PDB entry 4GAM | X-ray diffraction, 2.90 A resolution | chains A and G of the 8 polymer chains in the assembly

Chain A:
Molecule: Methane monooxygenase component A alpha chain
Organism: Methylococcus capsulatus
Notes: EC 1.14.13.25
UniProt: P22869 (MEMA_METCA); residues 1-527 here = UniProt positions 1-527
Sequence (527 residues; each row starts with the number of its first residue):
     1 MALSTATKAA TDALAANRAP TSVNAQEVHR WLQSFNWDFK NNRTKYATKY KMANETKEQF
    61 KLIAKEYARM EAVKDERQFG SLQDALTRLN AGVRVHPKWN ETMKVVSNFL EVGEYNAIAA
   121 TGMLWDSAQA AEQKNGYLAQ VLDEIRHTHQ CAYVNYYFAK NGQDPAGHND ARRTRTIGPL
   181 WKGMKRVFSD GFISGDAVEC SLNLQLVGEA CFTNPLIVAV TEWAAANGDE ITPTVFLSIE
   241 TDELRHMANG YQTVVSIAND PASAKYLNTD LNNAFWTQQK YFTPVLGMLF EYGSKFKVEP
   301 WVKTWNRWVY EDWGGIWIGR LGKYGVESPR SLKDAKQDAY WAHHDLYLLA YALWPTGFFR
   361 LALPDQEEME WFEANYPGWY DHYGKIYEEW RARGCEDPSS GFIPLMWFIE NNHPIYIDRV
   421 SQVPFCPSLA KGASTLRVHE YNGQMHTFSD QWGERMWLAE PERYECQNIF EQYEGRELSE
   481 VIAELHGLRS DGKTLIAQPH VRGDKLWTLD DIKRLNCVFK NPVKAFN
Unresolved in the structure: 1-14, 323, 527
UniProt features mapped onto this chain:
  - active site: C151
  - binding site (Fe cation): E114, E144, H147, E209, E243, H246
Metal / ion sites: Fe ion site 1: E114, E144, H147, E243; Fe ion site 2: E144, E209, E243, H246
Reported in the primary citation:
  - conformationally variable residues (side-chain flip): F188, T213, N214, E240, E243, W308
  - contacts within the chain: T213-E240 (hydrogen bond)
  - Fe ion coordination: E144, H147, E209, E243, H246

Chain G:
Molecule: Methane monooxygenase component A beta chain
Organism: Methylococcus capsulatus
Notes: EC 1.14.13.25
UniProt: P18798 (MEMB_METCA); residues 1-389 here = UniProt positions 1-389
Sequence (389 residues; row label = number of the first residue in the row):
     1 MSMLGERRRG LTDPEMAAVI LKALPEAPLD GNNKMGYFVT PRWKRLTEYE ALTVYAQPNA
    61 DWIAGGLDWG DWTQKFHGGR PSWGNETTEL RTVDWFKHRD PLRRWHAPYV KDKAEEWRYT
   121 DRFLQGYSAD GQIRAMNPTW RDEFINRYWG AFLFNEYGLF NAHSQGAREA LSDVTRVSLA
   181 FWGFDKIDIA QMIQLERGFL AKIVPGFDES TAVPKAEWTN GEVYKSARLA VEGLWQEVFD
   241 WNESAFSVHA VYDALFGQFV RREFFQRLAP RFGDNLTPFF INQAQTYFQI AKQGVQDLYY
   301 NCLGDDPEFS DYNRTVMRNW TGKWLEPTIA ALRDFMGLFA KLPAGTTDKE EITASLYRVV
   361 DDWIEDYASR IDFKADRDQI VKAVLAGLK
Unresolved in the structure: 1

Interface between chain A and chain G:
Residue-residue contacts (13; chain A residue first):
  A15(A) - K292(G)
  A15(A) - D362(G)
  A15(A) - D366(G)  hydrogen bond (backbone-side chain)
  E76(A) - K111(G)  salt bridge
  R88(A) - R9(G)  hydrogen bond (backbone-side chain)
  L89(A) - R9(G)
  N90(A) - L4(G)
  V93(A) - S2(G)
  V93(A) - M3(G)
  R94(A) - T12(G)
  R94(A) - D13(G)
  G162(A) - S2(G)
  Q163(A) - S2(G)
Other interface residues (no listed pair), chain A (10 interface residues in all): A16
Other interface residues (no listed pair), chain G (12 interface residues in all): L11, E365

In short:
10 residues of chain A and 12 residues of chain G are in contact; the contacts include 2 hydrogen bonds and 1
salt bridge. Polar contacts include E76(A)-K111(G), A15(A)-D366(G) and R88(A)-R9(G). The paper reports Fe ion
coordination by E144(A), H147(A) and E209(A) among others; conformational variability at F188(A), T213(A) and
N214(A) among others.
Here chain A is Methane monooxygenase component A alpha chain and chain G is Methane monooxygenase component A
beta chain, both from Methylococcus capsulatus. Entry 4GAM (Complex structure of Methane monooxygenase
hydroxylase and regulatory subunit) was determined by X-ray diffraction.
